PDB entry 8UCP | electron microscopy, 3.28 A resolution | chains a and d of the 10 polymer chains in the assembly

# Chain a
Molecule: Cytochrome c oxidase subunit 1
From: Komagataella pastoris
Reference sequence: F2R0K8 (F2R0K8_KOMPC); numbering as in UniProt (aligned over 1-535)
Chain sequence (535 residues; each row starts with the number of its first residue):
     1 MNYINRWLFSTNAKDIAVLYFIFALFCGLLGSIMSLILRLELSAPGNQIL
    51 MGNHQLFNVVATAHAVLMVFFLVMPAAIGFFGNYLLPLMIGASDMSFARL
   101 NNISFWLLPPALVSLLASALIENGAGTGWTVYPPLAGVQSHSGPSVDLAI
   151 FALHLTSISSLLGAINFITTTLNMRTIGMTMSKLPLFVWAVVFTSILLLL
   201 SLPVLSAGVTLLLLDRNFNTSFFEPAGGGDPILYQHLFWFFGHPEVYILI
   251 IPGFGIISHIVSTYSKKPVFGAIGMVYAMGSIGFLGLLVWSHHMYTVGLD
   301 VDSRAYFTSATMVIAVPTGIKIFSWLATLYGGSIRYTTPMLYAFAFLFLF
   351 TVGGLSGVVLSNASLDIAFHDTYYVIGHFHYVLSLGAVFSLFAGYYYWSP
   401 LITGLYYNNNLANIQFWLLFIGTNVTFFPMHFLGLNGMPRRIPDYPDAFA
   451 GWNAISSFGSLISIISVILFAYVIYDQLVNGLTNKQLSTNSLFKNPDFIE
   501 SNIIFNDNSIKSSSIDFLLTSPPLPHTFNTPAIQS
Construct notes: conflict Ile4 (Met in F2R0K8), Ile16 (Met in F2R0K8), Ile22 (Met in F2R0K8), 34 further conflict positions vs the reference (F2R0K8) not listed
Ion coordination: Cu ion: His243, His292, His293; heme a Fe near His380 (its only coordinating residue here)
Ligand contacts:
  - heme a (HEA), molecule 1: Phe21, Gly28, Leu29, Ser32, Ser35, Leu38, Arg39, Leu42, Phe57, Ala61, His64, Ala65, Met68, Val69, Leu72, Ala76, Trp129, Tyr373, Ile376, Phe379, His380, Leu383, Ser384, Val388, Leu391, Phe392, Thr426, Phe427, Met430, Arg440, Arg441, Ser463, Val467
  - heme a (HEA), molecule 2: Trp129, Trp239, His243, Val246, Tyr247, Ile250, His292, His293, Ile314, Ala315, Thr318, Gly319, Phe323, Phe350, Thr351, Gly354, Leu355, Gly357, Val358, Leu360, Ser361, Asp366, His370, Val375, His378, Phe379, Val382, Leu383, Arg440
  - phosphatidylethanolamine (PTY), molecule 1: Ser96, Phe97, Ala98, Arg99, Leu100, Ile103, Ile158, Leu162
  - phosphatidylethanolamine (PTY), molecule 2: Phe270, Phe323, Ala327, Tyr330
  - phosphatidylethanolamine (PTY), molecule 3: Tyr336, Leu341, Phe344, Ala345, Phe416, Trp417, Phe420
  - phosphatidylethanolamine (PTY), molecule 4: Phe432, Leu435, Trp452

# Chain d
Molecule: Cytochrome c oxidase subunit 4
From: Komagataella pastoris
Reference sequence: F2QT92 (F2QT92_KOMPC); residue numbers follow UniProt; this construct covers 44-160
Chain sequence (117 residues; row label = number of the first residue in the row):
    44 QFKTATSIAEVEGLENLVGPGAKTGTVPTDLEQATGLERYELLGKLEGIE
    94 VFDETPLEAVRKGTMKDPILIDSYDDYRYVGCTGVPADSHNIEWLKPTTE
   144 KNARCWECGSVYKLNFL
Ion coordination: Zn2+: Cys125, His133, Cys148, Cys151

# Chain a / chain d interface
Residue-residue contacts (36):
  Ile177(a) - Asp96(d)
  Ile177(a) - Glu97(d)
  Ile177(a) - Thr98(d)
  Ile177(a) - Pro99(d)
  Pro268(a) - Asn134(d)
  Asp497(a) - Trp149(d)
  Glu500(a) - Trp149(d)
  Ser512(a) - Glu136(d)
  Ser512(a) - Trp137(d)
  Ser513(a) - Ile135(d)
  Ser513(a) - Trp137(d)
  Ser514(a) - Trp137(d)
  Ile515(a) - Trp137(d)
  Leu518(a) - Lys139(d)  hydrogen bond (backbone-side chain)
  Leu519(a) - Tyr122(d)
  Phe528(a) - Tyr122(d)  hydrophobic
  Asn529(a) - Asp118(d)
  Thr530(a) - Ser116(d)
  Thr530(a) - Tyr117(d)
  Thr530(a) - Arg121(d)
  Pro531(a) - Arg121(d)  hydrogen bond (backbone-side chain)
  Ala532(a) - Tyr122(d)
  Ile533(a) - Leu100(d)  hydrophobic
  Ile533(a) - Arg121(d)
  Ile533(a) - Tyr122(d)  hydrogen bond (backbone-backbone)
  Ile533(a) - Val123(d)
  Ile533(a) - Gly124(d)  hydrogen bond (backbone-backbone)
  Ile533(a) - Trp137(d)
  Gln534(a) - Pro99(d)
  Gln534(a) - Leu100(d)  hydrogen bond (backbone-backbone)
  Gln534(a) - Gly124(d)
  Gln534(a) - Trp137(d)
  Ser535(a) - Leu100(d)
  Ser535(a) - Ala102(d)
  Ser535(a) - Gly124(d)
  Ser535(a) - Ala130(d)
Interface residues without a listed pair, chain a (23 interface residues in all): Gly178, Asp507, Lys511, Leu524, Thr527
Interface residues without a listed pair, chain d (23 interface residues in all): Tyr120, Thr126, Lys144

# Overview
Chain a and chain d each contribute 23 residues to their interface; the contacts include 5 hydrogen bonds.
Polar pairs include Leu518(a)-Lys139(d), Pro531(a)-Arg121(d) and Ile533(a)-Tyr122(d). Bound to chain a: heme a
and 4 copies of phosphatidylethanolamine.
Here chain a is Cytochrome c oxidase subunit 1 and chain d is Cytochrome c oxidase subunit 4, both from
Komagataella pastoris. Entry 8UCP (Komagataella pastoris Cytochrome c oxidase in complex with human VMAT2 and
Serotonin) was determined by electron microscopy.
